PDB entry 7QSY | X-ray diffraction, 2.10 A resolution | chains A and C of the 8 polymer chains in the assembly

== Chain A (and C) ==
Protein: RubisCO large subunit
Source organism: synthetic construct
Notes: chain C of this document is another copy of the same molecule, construct and numbering; everything in this record applies to it too
Amino-acid sequence (457 residues; each row starts with the number of its first residue):
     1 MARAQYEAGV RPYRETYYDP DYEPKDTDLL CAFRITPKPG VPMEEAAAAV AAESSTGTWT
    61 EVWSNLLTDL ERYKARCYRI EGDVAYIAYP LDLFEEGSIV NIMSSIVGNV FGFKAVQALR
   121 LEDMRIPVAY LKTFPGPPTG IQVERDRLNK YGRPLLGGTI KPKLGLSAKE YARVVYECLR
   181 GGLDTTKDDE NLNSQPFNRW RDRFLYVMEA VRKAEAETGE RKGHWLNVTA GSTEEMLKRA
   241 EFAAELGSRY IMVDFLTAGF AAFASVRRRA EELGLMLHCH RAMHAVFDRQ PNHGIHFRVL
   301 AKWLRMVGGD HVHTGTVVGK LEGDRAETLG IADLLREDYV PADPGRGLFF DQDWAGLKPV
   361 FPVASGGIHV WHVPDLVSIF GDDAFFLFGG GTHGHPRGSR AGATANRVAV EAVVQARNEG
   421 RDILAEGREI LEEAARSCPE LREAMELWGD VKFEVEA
Unresolved in the structure: 1-5, 456-457 (chain C: 1-5, 318-322, 449-457)
Modified residues: Lys187 (lysine nz-carboxylic acid; KCX)
Metal / ion sites: Mg2+: Lys187, Asp189, Glu190 (together with 2-carboxyarabinitol-1,5-diphosphate)
Residues lining bound ligands:
  - 2-carboxyarabinitol-1,5-diphosphate (CAP), molecule 1: Glu53, Thr58, Trp59, Asn109
  - 2-carboxyarabinitol-1,5-diphosphate (CAP), molecule 2: Thr159, Lys161, Lys163, Lys187, Asp189, Glu190, His280, Arg281, His284, His313, Gly315, Lys320, Leu321, Ser365, Gly366, Gly367, Leu387, Phe388, Gly389, Gly390

== Chain A / chain C interface ==
Pairs across the interface - 13 pairs, chain A then chain C:
  Lys132(A) - Pro196(C)
  Val143(A) - Asp202(C)
  Val143(A) - Tyr206(C)
  Asp146(A) - Lys169(C)
  Asp146(A) - Tyr206(C)  hydrogen bond (backbone-side chain)
  Arg147(A) - Asp202(C)  salt bridge
  Arg147(A) - Leu205(C)
  Arg147(A) - Tyr206(C)  hydrogen bond (backbone-side chain)
  Tyr151(A) - Lys169(C)  hydrogen bond
  Glu271(A) - Arg201(C)
  Glu272(A) - Arg201(C)
  Gly356(A) - Pro196(C)
  Lys358(A) - Asp202(C)  salt bridge
Other interface residues (no listed pair), chain A (11 interface residues in all): Pro138, Asn149
Other interface residues (no listed pair), chain C (7 interface residues in all): Arg199

== Summary ==
Chain A and chain C form an interface of 11 and 7 residues respectively, with 3 hydrogen bonds and 2 salt
bridges. Polar pairs include Arg147(A)-Asp202(C), Lys358(A)-Asp202(C) and Asp146(A)-Tyr206(C). Chain A binds
2-carboxyarabinitol-1,5-diphosphate. Lys187(A), Asp189(A) and Glu190(A) coordinate Mg2+.
Both chains are RubisCO large subunit (synthetic construct). Entry 7QSY (Non-obligately L8S8-complex forming
RubisCO derived from ancestral sequence reconstruction and rational engineering in L8S8 complex) was
determined by X-ray diffraction (same publication as 7QSW and 7QT1).
